Entry 4ZNH (X-ray diffraction, 1.93 A resolution); this record covers chains A and C of the 4 polymer chains in the assembly.

Chain A:
Molecule: Estrogen receptor
Organism: Homo sapiens
Notes: fragment: ligand-binding domain
UniProtKB: P03372 (ESR1_HUMAN); residue numbers follow UniProt; this construct covers 301-559
Chain sequence (259 residues; numbered 301 to 559; the number before each row is that of its first residue):
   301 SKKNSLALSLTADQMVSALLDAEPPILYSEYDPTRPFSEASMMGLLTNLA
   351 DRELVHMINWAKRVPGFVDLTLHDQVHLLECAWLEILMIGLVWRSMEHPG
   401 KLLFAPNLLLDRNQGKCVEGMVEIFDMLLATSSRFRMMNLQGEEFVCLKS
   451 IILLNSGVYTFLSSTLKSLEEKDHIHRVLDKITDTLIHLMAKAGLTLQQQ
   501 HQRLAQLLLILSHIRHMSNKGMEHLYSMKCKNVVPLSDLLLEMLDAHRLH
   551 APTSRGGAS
Not modelled in the structure: 301-305, 462-468, 552-559
Differences from the reference sequence: engineered mutation Ser-537 (Tyr in P03372)
Small-molecule neighbours: OBC (2-fluorophenyl (1S,2R,4S)-5,6-bis(4-hydroxyphenyl)-7-oxabicyclo[2.2.1]hept-5-ene-2-sulfonate): Met-343, Leu-346, Thr-347, Leu-349, Ala-350, Glu-353, Trp-383, Leu-384, Leu-387, Met-388, Leu-391, Arg-394, Phe-404, Val-418, Glu-419, Gly-420, Met-421, Ile-424, Phe-425, Leu-428, Gly-521, His-524, Leu-525, Met-528, Leu-540

Chain C:
Molecule: Nuclear receptor-interacting peptide
UniProtKB: Q15596 (NCOA2_HUMAN); residues 686-698 here = UniProt positions 686-698
Chain sequence (13 residues; row label = number of the first residue in the row):
   686 KHKILHRLLQDSS
Not modelled in the structure: 686-687, 697-698

Chain A / chain C interface:
Residue-residue contacts (21):
  Ile-358(A) / Leu-690(C)  hydrophobic
  Ile-358(A) / Leu-693(C)  hydrophobic
  Ile-358(A) / Leu-694(C)  hydrophobic
  Lys-362(A) / Leu-694(C)  hydrogen bond (side chain-backbone)
  Leu-372(A) / His-691(C)
  Leu-372(A) / Gln-695(C)
  Gln-375(A) / Leu-694(C)
  Val-376(A) / Lys-688(C)
  Val-376(A) / Leu-690(C)
  Val-376(A) / His-691(C)
  Val-376(A) / Leu-694(C)  hydrophobic
  Leu-379(A) / Leu-690(C)  hydrophobic
  Leu-379(A) / Leu-694(C)  hydrophobic
  Glu-380(A) / Lys-688(C)  salt bridge
  Glu-380(A) / Leu-690(C)
  Asp-538(A) / Ile-689(C)
  Leu-539(A) / Ile-689(C)
  Leu-539(A) / Leu-693(C)  hydrophobic
  Glu-542(A) / Lys-688(C)
  Glu-542(A) / Ile-689(C)  hydrogen bond (side chain-backbone)
  Met-543(A) / Leu-690(C)  hydrophobic
Also at the interface, not in a pair above, chain A (13 interface residues in all): Phe-367, His-373
Also at the interface, not in a pair above, chain C (8 interface residues in all): Asp-696

Overview:
13 residues of chain A and 8 residues of chain C are in contact, with 2 hydrogen bonds and 1 salt bridge.
Polar pairs include Glu-380(A)/Lys-688(C), Lys-362(A)/Leu-694(C) and Glu-542(A)/Ile-689(C). Bound to chain A:
compound OBC.
Chain A is Estrogen receptor (Homo sapiens) and chain C is Nuclear receptor-interacting peptide; the
structure, Crystal Structure of the ER-alpha Ligand-binding Domain (Y537S) in complex with a
2-Fluoro-substituted OBHS derivative, was determined by X-ray diffraction (same publication as 4ZN7, 4ZNS,
4ZNT, 4ZNU, 4ZNV, 4ZNW and 50 further entries).
